PDB entry 5J7I | X-ray diffraction, 4.00 A resolution | chains A and C of the 4 polymer chains in the assembly

Chain A (and C):
Name: Acetaldehyde dehydrogenase (Acetylating)
From: Geobacillus thermoglucosidasius (strain C56-YS93)
Notes: EC 1.2.1.10; chain C of this document is another copy of the same molecule, construct and numbering; everything in this record applies to it too
UniProtKB: A0A0M1QQ83 (A0A0M1QQ83_GEOTC); residues 24-488 here correspond to UniProt positions 1-465 (UniProt number = residue number - 23)
Chain sequence (488 residues; numbered 1 to 488; the number before each row is that of its first residue):
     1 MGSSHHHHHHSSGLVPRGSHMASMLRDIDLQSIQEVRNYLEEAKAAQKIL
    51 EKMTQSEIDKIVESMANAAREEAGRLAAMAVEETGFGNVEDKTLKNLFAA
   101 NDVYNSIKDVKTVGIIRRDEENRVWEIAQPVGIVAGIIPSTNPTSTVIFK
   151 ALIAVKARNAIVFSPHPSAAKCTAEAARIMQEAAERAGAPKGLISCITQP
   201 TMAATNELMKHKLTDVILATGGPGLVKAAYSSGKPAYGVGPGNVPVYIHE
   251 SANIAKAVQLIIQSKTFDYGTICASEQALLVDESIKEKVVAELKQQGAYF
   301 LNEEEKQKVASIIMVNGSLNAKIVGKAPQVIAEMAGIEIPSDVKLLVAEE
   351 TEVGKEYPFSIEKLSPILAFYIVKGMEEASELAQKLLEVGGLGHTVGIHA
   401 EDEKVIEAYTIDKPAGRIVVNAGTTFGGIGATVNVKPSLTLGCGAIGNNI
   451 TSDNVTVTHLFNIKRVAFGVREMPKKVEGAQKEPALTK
Disordered / not traced: 1-23, 479-488 (chain C: 1-22, 478-488)
Differences from the reference sequence: initiating methionine (1); expression tag (2-23); conflict I372 (Thr349 in A0A0M1QQ83)
Modified positions: C273 (S-acetyl-cysteine; SCY)
Small-molecule neighbours: ADP (adenosine-5'-diphosphate): S140, P165, H166, P167, T205, L225
From the paper describing this entry:
  - catalytic residues: C273
  - binding site for ADP: H166

How chain A and chain C interact:
Pairs across the interface (18; chain A residue first):
  R26(A) with Q34(C); R37(C), hydrogen bond (backbone-side chain); N38(C), hydrogen bond; E41(C), salt bridge
  D27(A) with Q34(C), hydrogen bond; R37(C), salt bridge
  D29(A) with R37(C), salt bridge
  L30(A) with L25(C); L30(C); I33(C), hydrophobic; Q34(C)
  Q31(A) with L25(C)
  Q34(A) with R26(C); D27(C), hydrogen bond; L30(C)
  R37(A) with D27(C), salt bridge; D29(C), salt bridge; L30(C)
Interface residues without a listed pair, chain A (10 interface residues in all): I33, E35, N38
Interface residues without a listed pair, chain C (12 interface residues in all): S23, M24

In short:
Chain A and chain C form an interface of 10 and 12 residues respectively, with 4 hydrogen bonds and 5 salt
bridges. Polar pairs include R26(A)-E41(C), D27(A)-R37(C) and D29(A)-R37(C). Bound to chain A: ADP. From the
paper: the catalytic residue C273(A); a binding site for ADP at H166(A).
Chain A and chain C are both Acetaldehyde dehydrogenase (Acetylating) (Geobacillus thermoglucosidasius (strain
C56-YS93)); the structure, Crystal structure of a Geobacillus thermoglucosidasius Acetylating Aldehyde
Dehydrogenase in complex with ADP, was determined by X-ray diffraction (same publication as 5J78).
